PDB entry 7M4E | X-ray diffraction, 1.90 A resolution | chains A and T of the 4 polymer chains in the assembly

== Chain A ==
Molecule: DNA polymerase lambda
From: Homo sapiens
Notes: EC 2.7.7.7, 4.2.99.-; engineered mutation(s): C543A
Reference sequence: Q9UGP5 (DPOLL_HUMAN); residue numbers follow UniProt; this construct covers 242-464, 470-575
Chain sequence (329 residues; row label = number of the first residue in the row; note: 5 numbers in that range are skipped by the numbering (no residue carries them; nothing is unmodelled there)):
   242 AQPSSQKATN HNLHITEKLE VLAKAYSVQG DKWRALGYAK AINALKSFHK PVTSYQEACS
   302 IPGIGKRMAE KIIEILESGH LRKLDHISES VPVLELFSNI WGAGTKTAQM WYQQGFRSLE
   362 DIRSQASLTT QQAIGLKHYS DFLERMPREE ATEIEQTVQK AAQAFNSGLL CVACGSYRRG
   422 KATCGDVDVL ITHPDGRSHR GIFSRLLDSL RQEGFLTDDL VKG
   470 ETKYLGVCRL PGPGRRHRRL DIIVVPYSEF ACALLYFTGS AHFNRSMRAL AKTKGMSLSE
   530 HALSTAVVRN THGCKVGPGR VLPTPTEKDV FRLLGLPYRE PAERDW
Disordered / not traced: 242-250, 537-546
Construct notes: conflict Lys463 (Ser in Q9UGP5), Gly464 (Gln in Q9UGP5), Thr471 (Gln in Q9UGP5)
Metal / ion sites: Na+ site 1: Cys300, Ile302, Ile305 (shared with 1 residue of chain D); Na+ site 2: Ser339, Ile341, Ala344 (shared with 1 residue of chain P); Mg2+ site 1: Asp427, Asp429, Asp490 (together with 2'-deoxycytidine-5'-triphosphate) (shared with 2 residues of chain P); Mg2+ site 2: Asp427, Asp429 (together with 2'-deoxycytidine-5'-triphosphate, pyrophosphate) (shared with 1 residue of chain P)
Residues lining bound ligands: 2'-deoxycytidine-5'-triphosphate / pyrophosphate: Arg386, Gly416, Ser417, Arg420, Cys425, Gly426, Asp427, Asp429, Tyr505, Phe506, Thr507, Gly508, Ser509, Ala510, Asn513, Arg517

== Chain T ==
Molecule: 11-nt DNA strand
Sequence (11 nucleotides; each row starts with the number of its first residue):
     1 CGGCAGTACT G

== Chain A / chain T interface ==
Contacting residue pairs (21):
  Trp274(A) with DC4(T), stacking on the base
  Leu277(A) with DC4(T), base contact
  Thr371(A) with DG11(T), phosphate contact
  Gln372(A) with DT10(T), sugar contact
  Val462(A) with DC9(T), sugar contact; DT10(T), phosphate contact
  Lys463(A) with DT10(T), hydrogen bond to the phosphate
  Gly464(A) with DC9(T), phosphate contact
  Glu470(A) with DC9(T), hydrogen bond to the phosphate
  Thr471(A) with DA8(T), hydrogen bond to the phosphate; DC9(T), hydrogen bond to the phosphate
  Lys472(A) with DA8(T), phosphate contact; DC9(T), hydrogen bond to the phosphate
  Tyr505(A) with DA5(T), hydrogen bond to the base; DG6(T), hydrogen bond to the base
  Arg514(A) with DA5(T), salt bridge to the phosphate
  Arg517(A) with DA5(T), salt bridge to the phosphate
  Lys521(A) with DG3(T), hydrogen bond to the phosphate; DC4(T), salt bridge to the phosphate
  Glu529(A) with DG6(T), hydrogen bond to the base
  His530(A) with DT7(T), phosphate contact
Other interface residues (no listed pair), chain A (17 interface residues in all): Leu461

== Overview ==
Chain A and chain T form an interface of 17 and 9 residues respectively, with 9 hydrogen bonds, 3 salt bridges
and 1 aromatic stacking contact. Polar contacts include Tyr505(A)-DA5(T), Tyr505(A)-DG6(T) and
Glu529(A)-DG6(T). Ligands of chain A: 2'-deoxycytidine-5'-triphosphate / pyrophosphate.
Chain A is DNA polymerase lambda (Homo sapiens) and chain T is an 11-nt DNA strand; the structure, DNA
Polymerase Lambda, dCTP:At Mg2+ Reaction State Ternary Complex, 120 min, was determined by X-ray diffraction
(same publication as 7M43, 7M44, 7M45, 7M46, 7M47, 7M48 and 12 further entries).
